1T3N - chains P and A of the 4 polymer chains in the assembly; structure by X-ray diffraction, 2.30 A resolution.

[Chain P]
Molecule: Primer DNA strand
Sequence (13 nucleotides; numbered 1 to 13; the number before each row is that of its first residue):
     1 GGGGGAAGGA CCC
Modified / non-standard residues: DOC (2',3'-dideoxycytidine-5'-monophosphate) at position 13

[Chain A]
Protein: polymerase (DNA directed) iota
Source organism: Homo sapiens
Reference sequence: Q9UNA4 (POLI_HUMAN); residues 27-414 here = UniProt positions 27-414
Chain sequence (388 residues; each row starts with the number of its first residue):
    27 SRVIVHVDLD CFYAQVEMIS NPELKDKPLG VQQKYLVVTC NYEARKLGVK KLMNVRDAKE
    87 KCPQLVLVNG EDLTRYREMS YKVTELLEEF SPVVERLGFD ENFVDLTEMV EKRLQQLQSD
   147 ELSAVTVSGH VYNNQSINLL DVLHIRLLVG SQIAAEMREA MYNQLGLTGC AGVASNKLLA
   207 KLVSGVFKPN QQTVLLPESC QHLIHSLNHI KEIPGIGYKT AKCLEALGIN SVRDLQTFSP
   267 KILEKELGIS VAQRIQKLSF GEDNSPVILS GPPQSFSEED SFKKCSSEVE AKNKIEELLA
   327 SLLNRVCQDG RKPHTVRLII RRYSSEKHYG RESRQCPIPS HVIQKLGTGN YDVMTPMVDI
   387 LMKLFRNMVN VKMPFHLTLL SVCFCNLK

[Interface between chain P and chain A]
Residue-residue contacts - 13 pairs, chain P then chain A:
  DG1(P) with Arg103(A), hydrogen bond to the phosphate; Phe125(A), phosphate contact; Ser303(A), phosphate contact; Glu304(A), phosphate contact; Glu305(A), hydrogen bond to the phosphate
  DG2(P) with Arg103(A), salt bridge to the phosphate; Ser301(A), sugar contact; Phe302(A), phosphate contact; Ser303(A), hydrogen bond to the phosphate; Arg331(A), salt bridge to the phosphate
  DG3(P) with Gln300(A), hydrogen bond to the phosphate; Ser301(A), hydrogen bond to the phosphate
  DG4(P) with Gln300(A), hydrogen bond to the phosphate
Interface residues without a listed pair, chain A (13 interface residues in all): Leu99, Gly124, Ile294, Pro299

[Summary]
Chain P and chain A form an interface of 4 and 13 residues respectively; the contacts include 6 hydrogen bonds
and 2 salt bridges. Polar contacts include DG1(P)-Arg103(A), DG1(P)-Glu305(A) and DG2(P)-Ser303(A).
Here chain P is Primer DNA strand and chain A is polymerase (DNA directed) iota (Homo sapiens). Entry 1T3N
(Structure of the catalytic core of DNA polymerase Iota in complex with DNA and dTTP) was determined by X-ray
diffraction.
